2FNN - chain A; structure by X-ray diffraction, 1.80 A resolution.

== Chain A ==
Name: Carbonic Anhydrase 2
Organism: Homo sapiens
Notes: EC 4.2.1.1
Reference sequence: P00918 (CAH2_HUMAN); the author numbering skips numbers that UniProt does not, so the offset changes along the chain: 1-125 = UniProt 1-125; 127-261 = UniProt 126-260
Chain sequence (260 residues; row label = number of the first residue in the row; note: 1 number in that range is skipped by the numbering (no residue carries it; nothing is unmodelled there)):
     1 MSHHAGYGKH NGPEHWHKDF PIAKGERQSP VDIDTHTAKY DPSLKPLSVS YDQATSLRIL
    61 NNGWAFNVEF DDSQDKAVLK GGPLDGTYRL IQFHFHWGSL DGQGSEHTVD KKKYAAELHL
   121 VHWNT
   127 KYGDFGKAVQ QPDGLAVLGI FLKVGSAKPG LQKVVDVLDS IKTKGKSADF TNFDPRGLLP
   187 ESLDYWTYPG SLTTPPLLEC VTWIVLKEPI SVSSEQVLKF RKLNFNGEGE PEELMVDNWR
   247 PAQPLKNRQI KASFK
Not modelled in the structure: 1-2
Construct notes: engineered mutation Ala5 (Trp4 in P00918), Trp64 (His63 in P00918)
Curated features (UniProtKB/Swiss-Prot):
  - binding site (Zn(2+)): His94, His96, His119
  - binding site (substrate): Thr199, Thr200
  - site: Tyr7 (Fine-tunes the proton-transfer properties of H-64), Asn62 (Fine-tunes the proton-transfer properties of H-64), Asn67 (Fine-tunes the proton-transfer properties of H-64), Gln92 (Involved in the binding of some activators, including histamine and L-histidine)
  - modified residue: Ser2 (N-acetylserine), Ser166 (Phosphoserine), Ser173 (Phosphoserine)
Ion coordination: Zn2+: His94, His96, His119
Residues lining bound ligands: 4-methylimidazole (4MZ): Asn62, Trp64, Thr200, Pro201
Reported in the primary citation:
  - binding site for 4-methylimidazole: Trp64, Thr200
  - mutagenesis - W5A/H64W: decreased catalytic activity on 4-methylimidazole
  - mutagenesis - W5A/H64W, H64W (0.13 s-1): decreased catalytic activity on 4-MI
  - mutagenesis - H64W: unchanged catalytic activity

== In short ==
Chain A binds 4-methylimidazole. His94, His96 and His119 coordinate Zn2+. From UniProt: 3 Zn2+-binding
residues and substrate-binding residues Thr199 and Thr200. The paper reports a binding site for
4-methylimidazole at Trp64 and Thr200; W5A/H64W and H64W reduce catalytic activity on 4-MI.
Chain A is Carbonic Anhydrase 2 (Homo sapiens); the structure, Activation of human carbonic anhydrase II by
exogenous proton donors, was determined by X-ray diffraction (same publication as 2FNK and 2FNM).
